Entry 3CCE (X-ray diffraction, 2.75 A resolution); this record covers chains Q and 0 of the 31 polymer chains in the assembly.

== Chain Q ==
Protein: 50S ribosomal protein L21e
Organism: Haloarcula marismortui
Reference sequence: P12734 (RL21_HALMA); residues 0-95 here correspond to UniProt positions 1-96 (UniProt number = residue number + 1)
Amino-acid sequence (96 residues; row label = number of the first residue in the row; numbering starts at 0):
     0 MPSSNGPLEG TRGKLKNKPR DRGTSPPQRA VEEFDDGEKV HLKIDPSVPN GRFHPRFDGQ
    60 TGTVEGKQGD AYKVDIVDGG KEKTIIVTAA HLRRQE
Disordered / not traced: 0

== Chain 0 ==
Molecule: 23S ribosomal RNA
Organism: Haloarcula marismortui
Notes: engineered mutation(s): G2099A, U2535A
Sequence (2923 nucleotides; each row starts with the number of its first residue):
     1 GUUGGCUACU AUGCCAGCUG GUGGAUUGCU CGGCUCAGGC GCUGAUGAAG GACGUGCCAA
    61 GCUGCGAUAA GCUGUGGGGA GCCGCACGGA GGCGAAGAAC CACAGAUUUC CGAAUGAGAA
   121 UCUCUCUAAC AAUUGCUUCG CGCAAUGAGG AACCCCGAGA ACUGAAACAU CUCAGUAUCG
   181 GGAGGAACAG AAAACGCAAC GUGAUGUCGU UAGUAACCGC GAGUGAACGC GAUACAGCCC
   241 AAACCGAAGC CCUCACGGGC AAUGUGGUGU CAGGGCUACC UCUCAUCAGC CGACCGUCUU
   301 CACGAAGUCU CUUGGAAUAG AGCGUGAUAC AGGGUGACAA CCCCGUACUG AAGACCAGUA
   361 CGCUGUGCGG UAGUGCCAGA GUAGCGGGGG UUGGAUAUCC CUCGCGAAUA ACGCAGGCAU
   421 CGACUGCGAA GGCUAAACAC AACCUGAGAC CGAUAGUGAA CAAGUAGUGU GAACGAACGC
   481 UGCAAAGUAC CCUCAGAAGG GAGGCGAAAU AGAGCAUGAA AUCAGUUGGC GAUCGAGCGA
   541 CAGGGCAUAC AAGGUCCCUU GACGAAUGAC CGAGACGCGA GUCUCCAGUA AGACUCACGG
   601 GAAGCCGAUG UUCUGUCGUA CGUUUUGAAA AACGAGCCAG GGAGUGUGUC UGUAUGGCAA
   661 GUCUAACCGG AGUAUCCGGG GAGGCACAGG GAAACCGACA UGGCCGCAGG GCUUUGCCCG
   721 AGGGCCGCCG UCUUCAAGGG CGGGGAGCCA UGUGGACACG ACCCGAAUCC GGACGAUCUA
   781 CGCAUGGACA AGAUGAAGCG UGCCGAAAGG CACGUGGAAG UCUGUUAGAG UUGGUGUCCU
   841 ACAAUACCCU CUCGUGAUCU AUGUGUAGGG GUGAAAGGCC CAUCGAGUCC GGCAACAGCU
   901 GGUUCCAAUC GAAACAUGUC GAAGCAUGAC CUCCGCCGAG GUAGUCUGUG AGGUAGAGCG
   961 ACCGAUUGGU GUGUCCGCCU CCGAGAGGAG UCGGCACACC UGUCAAACUC CAAACUUACA
  1021 GACGCUGUUU GACGCGGGGA UUCCGGUGCG CGGGGUAAGC CUGUGUACCA GGAGGGGAAC
  1081 AACCCAGAGA UAGGUUAAGG UCCCCAAGUG UGGAUUAAGU GUAAUCCUCU GAAGGUGGUC
  1141 UCGAGCCCUA GACAGCCGGG AGGUGAGCUU AGAAGCAGCU ACCCUCUAAG AAAAGCGUAA
  1201 CAGCUUACCG GCCGAGGUUU GAGGCGCCCA AAAUGAUCGG GACUCAAAUC CACCACCGAG
  1261 ACCUGUCCGU ACCACUCAUA CUGGUAAUCG AGUAGAUUGG CGCUCUAAUU GGAUGGAAGC
  1321 AGGGGCGAGA GCUCCUGUGG ACCGAUUAGU GACGAAAAUC CUGGCCAUAG UAGCAGCGAU
  1381 AGUCGGGUGA GAACCCCGAC GGCCUAAUGG AUAAGGGUUC CUCAGCACUG CUGAUCAGCU
  1441 GAGGGUUAGC CGGUCCUAAG UCUCACCGCA ACUCGACUGA GACGAAAUGG GAAACAGGUU
  1501 AAUAUUCCUG UGCCAUCAUG CAGUGAAAGU UGACGCCCUG GGGUCGAUCA CGCCGGGCAU
  1561 UCGCCCGGUC GAACCGUCCA ACUCCGUGGA AGCCGUAAUG GCAGGAAGCG GACGAACGGC
  1621 GGCAUAGGGA AACGUGAUUC AACCUGGGGC CCAUGAAAAG ACGAGCAUGA UGUCCGUACC
  1681 GAGAACCGAC ACAGGUGUCC AUGGCGGCGA AAGCCAAGGC CUGUCGGGAG CAACCAACGU
  1741 UAGGGAAUUC GGCAAGUUAG UCCCGUACCU UCGGAAGAAG GGAUGCCUGC UCCGGAACGG
  1801 AGCAGGUCGC AGUGACUCGG AAGCUCGGAC UGUCUAGUAA CAACAUAGGU GACCGCAAAU
  1861 CCGCAAGGAC UCGUACGGUC ACUGAAUCCU GCCCAGUGCA GGUAUCUGAA CACCUCGUAC
  1921 AAGAGGACGA AGGACCUGUC AACGGCGGGG GUAACUAUGA CCCUCUUAAG GUAGCGUAGU
  1981 ACCUUGCCGC AUCAGUAGCG GCUUGCAUGA AUGGAUUAAC CAGAGCUUCA CUGUCCCAAC
  2041 GUUGGGCCCG GUGAACUGUA CAUUCCAGUG CGGAGUCUGG AGACACCCAG GGGGAAGCAA
  2101 AGACCCUAUG GAGCUUUACU GCAGGCUGUC GCUGAGACGU GGUCGCCGAU GUGCAGCAUA
  2161 GGUAGGAGUC GUUACAGAGG UACCCGCGCU AGCGGGCCAC CCAGACAACA GUGAAAUACU
  2221 ACCCGUCGGU GACUGCGACU CUCACUCCGG GAGGAGGACA CCGAUAGCCG GGCAGUUUGA
  2281 CUGGGGCGGU ACGCGCUCGA AAAGAUAUCG AGCGCGCCCU AUGGUCAUCU CAGCCGGGAC
  2341 AGAGACCCGG CGAAGAGUGC AAGAGCAAAA GAUGACUUGA CAGUGUUCUU CCCAACGAGG
  2401 AACGCUGACG CGAAAGCGUG GUCUAGCGAA CCAAUUAGCC UGCUUGAUGC GGGCAAUUGA
  2461 UGACAGAAAA GCUACCCUAG GGAUAACAGA GUCGUCACUC GCAAGAGCAC AUAUCGACCG
  2521 AGUGGCUUGC UACCACGAUG UCGGUUCCCU CCAUCCUGCC CGUGCAGAAG CGGGCAAGGG
  2581 UGAGGUUGUU CGCCUAUUAA AGGAGGUCGU GAGCUGGGUU UAGACCGUCG UGAGACAGGU
  2641 CGGCUGCUAU CUACUGGGUG UGUAAUGGUG UCUGACAAGA ACGACCGUAU AGUACGAGAG
  2701 GAACUACGGU UGGUGGCCAC UGGUGUACCG GUUGUUCGAG AGAGCACGUG CCGGGUAGCC
  2761 ACGCCACACG GGGUAAGAGC UGAACGCAUC UAAGCUCGAA ACCCACUUGG AAAAGAGACA
  2821 CCGCCGAGGU CCCGCGUACA AGACGCGGUC GAUAGACUCG GGGUGUGCGC GUCGAGGUAA
  2881 CGAGACGUUA AGCCCACGAG CACUAACAGA CCAAAGCCAU CAU
Disordered / not traced: 1-9, 126-127, 715, 971-998, 1560, 1952-1963, 2137-2236, 2339-2343, 2665-2666, 2915-2923
Modified residues: 1MA (6-hydro-1-methyladenosine-5'-monophosphate) at position 628, OMU (o2'-methyluridine 5'-monophosphate) at position 2587, OMG (o2'-methylguanosine-5'-monophosphate) at position 2588, UR3 (3-methyluridine-5'-monophoshate) at position 2619, PSU (pseudouridine-5'-monophosphate) at position 2621

== Interface between chain Q and chain 0 ==
Residue-residue contacts (108; chain Q residue first):
  Pro1(Q) with G2299(0), base contact; A2300(0), base contact; U2306(0), phosphate contact; A2307(0), phosphate contact
  Ser2(Q) with C2296(0), base contact; U2297(0), hydrogen bond to the base; C2298(0), hydrogen bond to the base
  Ser3(Q) with G2295(0), base contact; C2296(0), hydrogen bond to the phosphate
  Asn4(Q) with G2295(0), hydrogen bond to the phosphate; C2296(0), phosphate contact; C2391(0), phosphate contact
  Gly5(Q) with G2295(0), hydrogen bond to the phosphate; C2296(0), hydrogen bond to the phosphate; U2424(0), sugar contact
  Pro6(Q) with C2296(0), phosphate contact; U2424(0), phosphate contact
  Leu7(Q) with C2296(0), hydrogen bond to the phosphate; U2297(0), phosphate contact; G2363(0), base contact; C2423(0), base contact; U2424(0), sugar contact
  Glu8(Q) with C2296(0), hydrogen bond to the phosphate; U2297(0), phosphate contact
  Gly9(Q) with U2297(0), hydrogen bond to the phosphate
  Thr10(Q) with U2297(0), hydrogen bond to the phosphate
  Arg11(Q) with A1007(0), hydrogen bond to the phosphate; C1008(0), phosphate contact; U2297(0), sugar contact; C2298(0), salt bridge to the phosphate; G2363(0), hydrogen bond to the phosphate; A2364(0), salt bridge to the phosphate
  Gly12(Q) with G953(0), phosphate contact
  Lys13(Q) with G953(0), phosphate contact; G2304(0), salt bridge to the phosphate
  Leu14(Q) with A2364(0), hydrogen bond to the sugar; G2365(0), sugar contact
  Lys15(Q) with A2364(0), salt bridge to the phosphate; G2365(0), phosphate contact
  Asn16(Q) with G2365(0), hydrogen bond to the phosphate
  Pro18(Q) with C1010(0), phosphate contact
  Arg21(Q) with A2353(0), hydrogen bond to the base; A2354(0), salt bridge to the phosphate; C2366(0), phosphate contact
  Gly22(Q) with C2366(0), hydrogen bond to the phosphate; A2367(0), phosphate contact
  Thr23(Q) with C2366(0), phosphate contact; A2367(0), hydrogen bond to the phosphate
  Lys38(Q) with C1019(0), hydrogen bond to the phosphate; A1020(0), salt bridge to the phosphate
  His40(Q) with U949(0), hydrogen bond to the base; G950(0), sugar contact
  Lys42(Q) with A951(0), phosphate contact; G952(0), phosphate contact
  Pro45(Q) with G2365(0), sugar contact
  Ser46(Q) with G2365(0), phosphate contact; C2366(0), hydrogen bond to the phosphate; A2370(0), hydrogen bond to the base
  Pro48(Q) with A2370(0), base contact
  Asn49(Q) with C2403(0), phosphate contact
  Gly50(Q) with A2402(0), phosphate contact; C2403(0), hydrogen bond to the phosphate
  Arg51(Q) with A2402(0), sugar contact
  His53(Q) with C2388(0), sugar contact; U2389(0), sugar contact
  Arg55(Q) with G2304(0), hydrogen bond to the phosphate; A2305(0), salt bridge to the phosphate; U2390(0), salt bridge to the phosphate; C2392(0), hydrogen bond to the sugar
  Phe56(Q) with C2388(0), phosphate contact; U2389(0), phosphate contact
  Asp57(Q) with A951(0), sugar contact; A2303(0), sugar contact
  Gly58(Q) with G950(0), hydrogen bond to the base; A951(0), sugar contact; A1018(0), sugar contact
  Gln59(Q) with A1018(0), hydrogen bond to the sugar
  Thr60(Q) with A1018(0), hydrogen bond to the sugar; C1019(0), sugar contact
  Gln67(Q) with G2385(0), base contact; U2386(0), hydrogen bond to the sugar; C2403(0), hydrogen bond to the base; G2404(0), phosphate contact
  Gly68(Q) with G2404(0), phosphate contact
  Asp69(Q) with G2404(0), hydrogen bond to the phosphate
  Ala70(Q) with C2403(0), phosphate contact; G2404(0), phosphate contact
  Asp77(Q) with C2392(0), hydrogen bond to the sugar; C2393(0), sugar contact
  Gly78(Q) with C2393(0), sugar contact
  Gly79(Q) with C2393(0), hydrogen bond to the phosphate; A2394(0), phosphate contact
  Lys80(Q) with C2393(0), phosphate contact; A2394(0), hydrogen bond to the phosphate; A2395(0), salt bridge to the phosphate
  Lys82(Q) with C2388(0), phosphate contact; U2389(0), salt bridge to the phosphate; C2392(0), hydrogen bond to the phosphate; C2393(0), salt bridge to the phosphate
  Thr83(Q) with U2387(0), hydrogen bond to the sugar; C2388(0), hydrogen bond to the phosphate
  Ile85(Q) with U2387(0), sugar contact; C2403(0), sugar contact
  Gln94(Q) with G948(0), base contact; U949(0), hydrogen bond to the base; C1019(0), hydrogen bond to the base
  Glu95(Q) with G948(0), hydrogen bond to the base; U949(0), hydrogen bond to the sugar
Interface residues without a listed pair, chain Q (55 interface residues in all): Lys17, Lys72, Val76, Glu81, Ile84, Arg93
Interface residues without a listed pair, chain 0 (53 interface residues in all): U1009, G2310, A2311, G2418, U2422, A2425

== In short ==
55 residues of chain Q face 53 of chain 0 across their interface, with 40 hydrogen bonds and 11 salt bridges.
Polar pairs include Ser2(Q)-U2297(0), Ser2(Q)-C2298(0) and Arg21(Q)-A2353(0).
Here chain Q is 50S ribosomal protein L21e and chain 0 is 23S ribosomal RNA, both from Haloarcula marismortui.
Entry 3CCE (Structure of Anisomycin resistant 50S Ribosomal Subunit: 23S rRNA mutation U2535A) was determined
by X-ray diffraction (same publication as 3CC2, 3CC4, 3CC7, 3CCJ, 3CCL, 3CCM and 6 further entries).
